PDB entry 6IWH | X-ray diffraction, 1.95 A resolution | chains A and C of the 3 polymer chains in the assembly

[Chain A]
Protein: MHC class I antigen
Organism: Macaca mulatta
UniProt: B2ZHY7 (B2ZHY7_MACMU); residues 1-276 here correspond to UniProt positions 22-297 (UniProt number = residue number + 21)
Amino-acid sequence (276 residues; each row starts with the number of its first residue):
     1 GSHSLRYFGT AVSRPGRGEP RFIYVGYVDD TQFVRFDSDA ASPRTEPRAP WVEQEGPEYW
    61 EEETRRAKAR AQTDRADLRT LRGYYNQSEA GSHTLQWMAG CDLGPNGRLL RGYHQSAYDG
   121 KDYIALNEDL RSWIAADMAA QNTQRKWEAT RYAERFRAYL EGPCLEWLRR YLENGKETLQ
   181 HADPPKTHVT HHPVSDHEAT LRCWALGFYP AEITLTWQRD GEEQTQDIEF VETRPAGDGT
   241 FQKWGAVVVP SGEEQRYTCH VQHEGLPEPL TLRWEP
Construct notes: engineered mutation Glu-128 (Arg149 in B2ZHY7), Glu-177 (Lys198 in B2ZHY7), Glu-223 (Asp244 in B2ZHY7), Glu-264 (Lys285 in B2ZHY7)
Cystine bridges: Cys-101/Cys-164, Cys-203/Cys-259
Bound ions: Na+ site 1: Thr-178, His-181, Asp-183 (together with 1,2-ethanediol); Na+ site 2: Gln-262, His-263, Leu-266; Na+ site 3: Glu-264 (together with 1,2-ethanediol) (shared with 1 residue of chain B)

[Chain C]
Protein: C14-GGGI lipopeptide
Amino-acid sequence (5 residues; numbered 1 to 5; the number before each row is that of its first residue):
     1 XGGGI
Modified / non-standard residues: MYR (myristic acid) at position 1

[Interface between chain A and chain C]
Residue-residue contacts - 32 pairs, chain A then chain C:
  Tyr-7(A) with MYR_1(C)
  Tyr-24(A) with MYR_1(C)
  Val-34(A) with MYR_1(C)
  Arg-35(A) with MYR_1(C)
  Phe-36(A) with MYR_1(C)
  Thr-45(A) with MYR_1(C)
  Glu-63(A) with MYR_1(C)
  Ala-67(A) with MYR_1(C)
  Arg-70(A) with MYR_1(C); Gly-2(C), hydrogen bond (side chain-backbone)
  Thr-73(A) with Gly-2(C); Gly-4(C)
  Asp-77(A) with Gly-4(C); Ile-5(C), hydrogen bond (side chain-backbone)
  Thr-80(A) with Ile-5(C)
  Leu-81(A) with Ile-5(C), hydrophobic
  Tyr-84(A) with Ile-5(C), hydrogen bond (side chain-backbone)
  Leu-95(A) with Ile-5(C), hydrophobic
  Trp-97(A) with MYR_1(C)
  Ala-99(A) with MYR_1(C)
  His-114(A) with MYR_1(C); Gly-2(C)
  Tyr-123(A) with Ile-5(C)
  Thr-143(A) with Ile-5(C), hydrogen bond (side chain-backbone)
  Lys-146(A) with Gly-4(C); Ile-5(C), hydrogen bond (side chain-backbone)
  Trp-147(A) with MYR_1(C); Gly-2(C); Gly-4(C), hydrogen bond (side chain-backbone); Ile-5(C), hydrophobic
  Tyr-152(A) with MYR_1(C); Gly-2(C), hydrogen bond (side chain-backbone)
Interface residues without a listed pair, chain A (26 interface residues in all): Val-25, Gly-26, Arg-66
Interface residues without a listed pair, chain C (5 interface residues in all): Gly-3

[In short]
26 residues of chain A and 5 residues of chain C are in contact; the contacts include 7 hydrogen bonds. Among
the polar pairs are Arg-70(A)/Gly-2(C), Asp-77(A)/Ile-5(C) and Tyr-84(A)/Ile-5(C). Thr-178(A), His-181(A) and
Asp-183(A) coordinate Na+ site 1.
Chain A is MHC class I antigen (Macaca mulatta) and chain C is C14-GGGI lipopeptide; the structure, Crystal
structure of rhesus macaque MHC class I molecule Mamu-B*05104 complexed with C14-GGGI lipopeptide, was
determined by X-ray diffraction, deposited together with 6IWG.
